7LSU - chain A; structure by X-ray diffraction, 1.95 A resolution.

== Chain A ==
Name: Pullulanase
Source organism: Ruminococcus bromii
Notes: EC 3.2.1.41
UniProtKB: A0A2N0UU23 (A0A2N0UU23_9FIRM); numbering as in UniProt (aligned over 1-799)
Amino-acid sequence (799 residues; each row starts with the number of its first residue):
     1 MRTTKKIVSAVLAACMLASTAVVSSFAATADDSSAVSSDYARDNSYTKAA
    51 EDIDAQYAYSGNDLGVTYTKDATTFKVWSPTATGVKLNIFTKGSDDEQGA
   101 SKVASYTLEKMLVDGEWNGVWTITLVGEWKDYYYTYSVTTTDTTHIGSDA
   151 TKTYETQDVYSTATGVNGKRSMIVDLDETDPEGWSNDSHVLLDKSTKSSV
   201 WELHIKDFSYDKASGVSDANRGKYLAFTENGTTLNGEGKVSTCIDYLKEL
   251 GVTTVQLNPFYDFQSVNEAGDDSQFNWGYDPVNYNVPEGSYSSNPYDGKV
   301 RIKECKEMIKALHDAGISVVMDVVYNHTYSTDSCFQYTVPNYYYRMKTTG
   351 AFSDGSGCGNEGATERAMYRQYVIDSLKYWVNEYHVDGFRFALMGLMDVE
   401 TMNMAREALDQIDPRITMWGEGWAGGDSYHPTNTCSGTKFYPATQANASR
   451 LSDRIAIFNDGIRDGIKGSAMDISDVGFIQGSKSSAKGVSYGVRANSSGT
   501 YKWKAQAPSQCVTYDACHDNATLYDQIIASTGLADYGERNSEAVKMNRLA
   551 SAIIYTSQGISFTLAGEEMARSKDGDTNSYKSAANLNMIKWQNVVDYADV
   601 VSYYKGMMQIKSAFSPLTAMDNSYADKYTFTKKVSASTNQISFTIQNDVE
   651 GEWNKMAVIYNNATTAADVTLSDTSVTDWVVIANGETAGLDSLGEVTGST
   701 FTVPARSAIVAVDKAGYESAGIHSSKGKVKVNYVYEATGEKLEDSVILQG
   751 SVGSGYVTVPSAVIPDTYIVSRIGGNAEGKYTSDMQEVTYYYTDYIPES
Not modelled in the structure: 1-34
Sequence notes: engineered mutation Ala392 (Asp in A0A2N0UU23)
Ion coordination: Ca2+: Asp262, Phe263, Glu268, Glu288; Na+: Ser612, Glu652

== In short ==
Asp262, Phe263, Glu268 and Glu288 coordinate Ca2+. Ser612 and Glu652 coordinate Na+.
Chain A is Pullulanase (Ruminococcus bromii); the structure, Ruminococcus bromii Amy12-D392A with
63-a-D-glucosyl-maltotriose, was determined by X-ray diffraction (same publication as 7LSA, 7LSR and 7LST).
